Entry 9IIG (electron microscopy, 2.60 A resolution); this record covers chains N and V of the 24 polymer chains in the assembly.

[Chain N (and V)]
Molecule: Bacterioferritin
Organism: Shewanella oneidensis MR-1
Notes: EC 1.16.3.1; chain V of this document is another copy of the same molecule, construct and numbering; everything in this record applies to it too
Reference sequence: Q8EHV1 (Q8EHV1_SHEON); residue numbers follow UniProt; this construct covers 1-157
Chain sequence (157 residues; each row starts with the number of its first residue):
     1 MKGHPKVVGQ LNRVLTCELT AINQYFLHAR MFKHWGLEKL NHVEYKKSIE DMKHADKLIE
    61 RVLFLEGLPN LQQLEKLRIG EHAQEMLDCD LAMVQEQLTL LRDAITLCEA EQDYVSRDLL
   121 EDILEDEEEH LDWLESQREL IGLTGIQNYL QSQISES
Ion coordination: heme Fe: M52 (shared with 1 residue of chain M); Na+: Q151 (shared with 1 residue of chain C; Q151(V) of chain V; 1 residue of chain X)
Small-molecule neighbours: heme (HEM): L19, I22, N23, F26, Y45, I49, M52, K53, A55, D56, I59, L71
Reported in the primary citation:
  - binding site for heme: M52
  - catalytic residues: H54, E127 (proposed by the authors, not directly observed)

[Chain N / chain V interface]
Pairs across the interface - 19 pairs, chain N then chain V:
  K39(N) - S155(V)
  S136(N) - H34(V)  hydrogen bond (side chain-backbone)
  S136(N) - W35(V)
  S136(N) - G36(V)
  E139(N) - W35(V)
  L140(N) - W35(V)
  L140(N) - L37(V)  hydrophobic
  L140(N) - I154(V)  hydrophobic
  L143(N) - Q147(V)
  L143(N) - L150(V)  hydrophobic
  T144(N) - Q147(V)
  T144(N) - L150(V)
  T144(N) - Q151(V)
  N148(N) - Q147(V)  hydrogen bond (side chain-backbone)
  N148(N) - N148(V)  hydrogen bond
  N148(N) - Q151(V)  hydrogen bond
  Q151(N) - Q151(V)
  S152(N) - Q151(V)  hydrogen bond
  S152(N) - I154(V)
Interface residues without a listed pair, chain N (11 interface residues in all): D132, G145
Interface residues without a listed pair, chain V (11 interface residues in all): K33

[Summary]
Chain N and chain V each contribute 11 residues to their interface, with 5 hydrogen bonds. Among the polar
pairs are S136(N)-H34(V), N148(N)-Q147(V) and N148(N)-N148(V). Chain N binds heme. The paper reports catalytic
residues H54(N) and E127(N); a binding site for heme at M52(N).
Both chains are Bacterioferritin (Shewanella oneidensis MR-1). Entry 9IIG (Cryo-EM structure of
hetero-bacterioferritin SoBfr12 from Shewanella oneidensis) was determined by electron microscopy.
